Entry 4Y79 (X-ray diffraction, 2.10 A resolution); this record covers chains A and B.

# Chain A
Name: Coagulation factor X
Source organism: Homo sapiens
Notes: EC 3.4.21.6
Reference sequence: P00742 (FA10_HUMAN); the construct lacks a stretch of the UniProt sequence and is renumbered around it, so the offset changes along the chain: 16-61 = UniProt 235-280; 62-123 = UniProt 282-343; 124-130 = UniProt 345-351; 131-145 = UniProt 354-368; 4 more segments
Sequence (254 residues; row label = number of the first residue in the row; note: 2 numbers in that range are skipped by the numbering (no residue carries them; nothing is unmodelled there); a row labelled like 131A-131B holds insertion residues (131A, then the next letters in order)):
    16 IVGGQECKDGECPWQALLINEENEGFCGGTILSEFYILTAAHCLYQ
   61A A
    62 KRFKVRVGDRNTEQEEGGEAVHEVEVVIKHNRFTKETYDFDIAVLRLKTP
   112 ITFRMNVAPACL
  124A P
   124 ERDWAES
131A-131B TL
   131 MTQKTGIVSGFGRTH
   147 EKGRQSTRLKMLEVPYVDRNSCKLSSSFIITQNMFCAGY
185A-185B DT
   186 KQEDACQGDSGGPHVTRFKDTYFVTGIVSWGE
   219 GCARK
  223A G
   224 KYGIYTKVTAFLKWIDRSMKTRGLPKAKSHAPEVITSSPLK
Not modelled in the structure: 245-264
UniProt features mapped onto this chain:
  - region: Ser252 to Ser261 (O-glycosylated at one site)
  - active site (Charge relay system): His57, Asp102, Ser195
Cystine bridges: Cys22-Cys27, Cys42-Cys58, Cys168-Cys182, Cys191-Cys220
Ion coordination: Ca2+: Asp70, Asn72, Gln75, Glu77, Glu80; Mg2+: Tyr185, Asp185A, Arg222, Lys224
Ligand contacts: gtc000406 (4O6; (E)-2-(4-chlorophenyl)-N-{(3S)-1-[(2S)-1-(morpholin-4-yl)-1-oxopropan-2-yl]-2-oxopyrrolidin-3-yl}ethenesulfonamide): Lys96, Glu97, Thr98, Tyr99, Phe174, Asp189, Ala190, Cys191, Gln192, Ser195, Val213, Ser214, Trp215, Gly216, Glu217, Gly219, Cys220, Gly226, Ile227, Tyr228

# Chain B
Name: Coagulation factor X
Source organism: Homo sapiens
Notes: EC 3.4.21.6
Reference sequence: P00742 (FA10_HUMAN); residues -82 to 51 here correspond to UniProt positions 46-179 (UniProt number = residue number + 128)
Sequence (134 residues; numbered -82 to 51; the number before each row is that of its first residue; numbers below 1 keep their minus sign (Glu-82 is residue -82)):
   -82 EEMKKGHLERECMEETCSYEEAREVFEDSDKTNEFWNKYKDGDQCETSPC
   -32 QNQGKCKDGLGEYTCTCLEGFEGKNCELFTRKLCSLDNGDCDQFCHEEQN
    18 SVVCSCARGYTLADNGKACIPTGPYPCGKQTLER
Not modelled in the structure: -82 to -3, 51
UniProt features mapped onto this chain:
  - modified residue: Glu-82 (4-carboxyglutamate), Glu-81 (4-carboxyglutamate), Glu-74 (4-carboxyglutamate), Glu-72 (4-carboxyglutamate), Glu-69 (4-carboxyglutamate), Glu-68 (4-carboxyglutamate), Glu-63 (4-carboxyglutamate), Glu-62 (4-carboxyglutamate), Glu-59 (4-carboxyglutamate), Glu-56 (4-carboxyglutamate), Glu-49 (4-carboxyglutamate), Asp-25 (3R: -3-hydroxyaspartate)
Cystine bridges: Cys1-Cys12, Cys8-Cys21, Cys23-Cys36

# Chain A / chain B interface
Pairs across the interface - 40 pairs, chain A then chain B:
  Gly25(A) with Gln47(B); Thr48(B), hydrogen bond (backbone-backbone)
  Glu26(A) with Gln47(B), hydrogen bond (backbone-side chain)
  Pro28(A) with Thr48(B)
  Trp29(A) with Gly45(B); Lys46(B)
  Phe114(A) with Tyr42(B), hydrophobic
  Arg115(A) with Tyr42(B); Thr48(B)
  Met116(A) with Tyr42(B); Thr48(B), hydrogen bond; Leu49(B); Glu50(B)
  Asn117(A) with Thr48(B), hydrogen bond (backbone-side chain)
  Ala119(A) with Thr48(B)
  Pro120(A) with Tyr42(B); Cys44(B); Gly45(B), hydrogen bond (backbone-backbone)
  Ala121(A) with Cys44(B); Gly45(B)
  Cys122(A) with Cys44(B), disulfide; Gly45(B)
  Leu123(A) with Phe11(B)
  Glu124(A) with Phe11(B)
  Pro124A(A) with Phe11(B), hydrophobic
  Trp127(A) with Asn5(B), hydrogen bond; Gln10(B), hydrogen bond (side chain-backbone); Phe11(B), hydrophobic; Cys12(B)
  Phe203(A) with Asn5(B); Asp9(B)
  Lys204(A) with Cys8(B); Asp9(B)
  Asp205(A) with Gly45(B); Lys46(B), hydrogen bond (backbone-side chain)
  Thr206(A) with Gly45(B); Lys46(B), hydrogen bond
  Tyr207(A) with Gly45(B), hydrogen bond (backbone-backbone); Gln47(B), hydrogen bond
  Phe208(A) with Phe11(B), hydrophobic
Other interface residues (no listed pair), chain A (24 interface residues in all): Asp24, Thr131A
Other interface residues (no listed pair), chain B (18 interface residues in all): Ser22, Ala24, Tyr27, Pro43
Cross-chain cystine bridges: Cys122(A)-Cys44(B)

# Summary
The interface between chain A and chain B involves 24 residues on one side and 18 on the other; the contacts
include 1 disulfide bond and 11 hydrogen bonds. Polar contacts include Glu26(A)-Gln47(B), Met116(A)-Thr48(B)
and Asn117(A)-Thr48(B). Bound to chain A: gtc000406.
Chain A is Coagulation factor X and chain B is Coagulation factor X, both from Homo sapiens; the structure,
Factor Xa complex with GTC000406, was determined by X-ray diffraction together with 4Y76 and 2J95 from the
same study.
